6G8M - chains F and G of the 28 polymer chains in the assembly; structure by X-ray diffraction, 2.70 A resolution.

== Chain F ==
Protein: Probable proteasome subunit alpha type-7
Source organism: Saccharomyces cerevisiae (strain ATCC 204508 / S288c)
Notes: EC 3.4.25.1
UniProtKB: P21242 (PSA7_YEAST); residues -3 to 284 here correspond to UniProt positions 1-288 (UniProt number = residue number + 4)
Amino-acid sequence (288 residues; row label = number of the first residue in the row; numbers below 1 keep their minus sign (Met-3 is residue -3)):
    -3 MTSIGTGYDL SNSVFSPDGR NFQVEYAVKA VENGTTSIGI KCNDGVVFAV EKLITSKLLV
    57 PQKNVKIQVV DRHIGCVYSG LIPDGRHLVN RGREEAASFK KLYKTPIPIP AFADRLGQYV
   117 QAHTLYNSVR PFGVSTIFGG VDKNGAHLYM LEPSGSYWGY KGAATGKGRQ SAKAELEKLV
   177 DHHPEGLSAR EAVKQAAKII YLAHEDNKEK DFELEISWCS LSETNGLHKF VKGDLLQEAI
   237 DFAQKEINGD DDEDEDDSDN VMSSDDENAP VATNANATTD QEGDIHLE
Not modelled in the structure: -3 to 1, 245-284
Swiss-Prot annotation at these positions:
  - modified residue: Thr-2 (N-acetylthreonine)

== Chain G ==
Protein: Proteasome subunit alpha type-1
Source organism: Saccharomyces cerevisiae (strain ATCC 204508 / S288c)
Notes: EC 3.4.25.1
UniProtKB: P21243 (PSA1_YEAST); residues -8 to 243 here correspond to UniProt positions 1-252 (UniProt number = residue number + 9)
Amino-acid sequence (252 residues; each row starts with the number of its first residue; numbers below 1 keep their minus sign (Met-8 is residue -8)):
    -8 MSGAAAASAA GYDRHITIFS PEGRLYQVEY AFKATNQTNI NSLAVRGKDC TVVISQKKVP
    52 DKLLDPTTVS YIFCISRTIG MVVNGPIPDA RNAALRAKAE AAEFRYKYGY DMPCDVLAKR
   112 MANLSQIYTQ RAYMRPLGVI LTFVSVDEEL GPSIYKTDPA GYYVGYKATA TGPKQQEITT
   172 NLENHFKKSK IDHINEESWE KVVEFAITHM IDALGTEFSK NDLEVGVATK DKFFTLSAEN
   232 IEERLVAIAE QD
Not modelled in the structure: -8 to 1, 243
Bound ions: Mg2+: Thr8, Tyr119, Arg122, Met125

== Chain F / chain G interface ==
Residue-residue contacts (66):
  Thr2(F) - His6(G)
  Gly3(F) - His6(G)
  Tyr4(F) - Arg5(G)
  Tyr4(F) - His6(G)
  Tyr4(F) - Tyr21(G)
  Ser9(F) - Arg126(G)
  Val10(F) - His6(G)
  Val10(F) - Gln18(G)
  Phe11(F) - Gln18(G)  hydrogen bond (backbone-side chain)
  Phe11(F) - Tyr21(G)
  Phe11(F) - Ala22(G)  hydrophobic
  Phe11(F) - Ala25(G)  hydrophobic
  Phe11(F) - Arg126(G)
  Phe11(F) - Pro127(G)
  Phe11(F) - Gly129(G)
  Ser12(F) - Tyr21(G)
  Pro13(F) - Tyr21(G)  hydrophobic
  Pro13(F) - Lys24(G)  hydrogen bond (backbone-side chain)
  Asp14(F) - Lys24(G)
  Gly15(F) - Tyr21(G)
  Gly15(F) - Ala25(G)
  Lys37(F) - Asp56(G)  salt bridge
  Asp110(F) - Arg82(G)
  Gln114(F) - Arg82(G)  hydrogen bond (side chain-backbone)
  Gln114(F) - Asn83(G)
  Gln114(F) - Leu86(G)
  Gln117(F) - Pro79(G)
  Gln117(F) - Asp80(G)
  Gln117(F) - Asn83(G)  hydrogen bond
  Gln117(F) - Arg126(G)
  Gln117(F) - Leu128(G)
  Thr120(F) - Arg126(G)  hydrogen bond (backbone-side chain)
  Leu121(F) - Asn83(G)
  Leu121(F) - Tyr124(G)
  Leu121(F) - Arg126(G)  hydrogen bond (backbone-backbone)
  Leu121(F) - Leu128(G)  hydrophobic
  Tyr122(F) - Tyr124(G)
  Tyr122(F) - Met125(G)  hydrophobic
  Ser150(F) - Pro79(G)
  Gly151(F) - Pro79(G)
  Ser152(F) - Ile78(G)
  Ser152(F) - Pro79(G)
  Tyr153(F) - Arg82(G)  hydrogen bond (backbone-side chain)
  Trp154(F) - Leu55(G)  hydrophobic
  Trp154(F) - Thr59(G)
  Trp154(F) - Val60(G)  hydrophobic
  Trp154(F) - Ser61(G)
  Trp154(F) - Tyr62(G)
  Trp154(F) - Ile78(G)  hydrophobic
  Trp154(F) - Arg82(G)
  Gly155(F) - Leu55(G)
  Gly155(F) - Asp56(G)  hydrogen bond (backbone-backbone)
  Gly155(F) - Thr59(G)  hydrogen bond (backbone-side chain)
  Tyr156(F) - Leu54(G)
  Tyr156(F) - Leu55(G)
  Tyr156(F) - Asp56(G)
  Lys157(F) - Lys53(G)
  Lys157(F) - Leu54(G)  hydrogen bond (backbone-backbone)
  Lys157(F) - Leu55(G)
  Gly158(F) - Leu54(G)  hydrogen bond (backbone-backbone)
  Lys169(F) - Leu54(G)
  Leu172(F) - Leu54(G)  hydrophobic
  Glu173(F) - Lys53(G)
  Glu173(F) - Leu54(G)
  Val176(F) - Leu54(G)  hydrophobic
  Asp177(F) - Lys53(G)  salt bridge
Other interface residues (no listed pair), chain F (32 interface residues in all): Tyr145
Other interface residues (no listed pair), chain G (29 interface residues in all): Asp52, Pro57

== Summary ==
Chain F and chain G form an interface of 32 and 29 residues respectively; the contacts include 11 hydrogen
bonds and 2 salt bridges. Polar contacts include Lys37(F)-Asp56(G), Asp177(F)-Lys53(G) and Phe11(F)-Gln18(G).
Thr8(G), Tyr119(G), Arg122(G) and Met125(G) coordinate Mg2+.
Here chain F is Probable proteasome subunit alpha type-7 and chain G is Proteasome subunit alpha type-1, both
from Saccharomyces cerevisiae (strain ATCC 204508 / S288c). Entry 6G8M (Yeast 20S proteasome in complex with
Cystargolide B Derivative 1) was determined by X-ray diffraction (same publication as 6G7F and 6G8N).
